4QWR - chains O and U of the 28 polymer chains in the assembly; structure by X-ray diffraction, 2.90 A resolution.

== Chain O ==
Protein: Proteasome subunit alpha type-2
Organism: Saccharomyces cerevisiae
Notes: EC 3.4.25.1; engineered mutation(s): C52F
Reference sequence: P23639 (PSA2_YEAST); numbering as in UniProt (aligned over 1-250)
Sequence (250 residues; row label = number of the first residue in the row):
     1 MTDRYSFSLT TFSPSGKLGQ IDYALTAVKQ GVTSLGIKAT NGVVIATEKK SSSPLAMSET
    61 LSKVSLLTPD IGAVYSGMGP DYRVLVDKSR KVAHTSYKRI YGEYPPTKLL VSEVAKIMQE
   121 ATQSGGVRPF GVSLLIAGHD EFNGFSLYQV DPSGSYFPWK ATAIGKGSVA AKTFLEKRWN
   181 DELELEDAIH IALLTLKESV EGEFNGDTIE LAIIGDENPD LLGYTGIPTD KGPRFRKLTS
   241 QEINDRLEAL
UniProt features mapped onto this chain:
  - cross-link: Lys108 (Glycyl lysine isopeptide (Lys-Gly) (interchain with G-Cter in ubiquitin))

== Chain U ==
Protein: Proteasome subunit alpha type-1
Organism: Saccharomyces cerevisiae
Notes: EC 3.4.25.1
Reference sequence: P21243 (PSA1_YEAST); residues -8 to 243 here correspond to UniProt positions 1-252 (UniProt number = residue number + 9)
Sequence (252 residues; each row starts with the number of its first residue; numbers below 1 keep their minus sign (Met-8 is residue -8)):
    -8 MSGAAAASAA GYDRHITIFS PEGRLYQVEY AFKATNQTNI NSLAVRGKDC TVVISQKKVP
    52 DKLLDPTTVS YIFCISRTIG MVVNGPIPDA RNAALRAKAE AAEFRYKYGY DMPCDVLAKR
   112 MANLSQIYTQ RAYMRPLGVI LTFVSVDEEL GPSIYKTDPA GYYVGYKATA TGPKQQEITT
   172 NLENHFKKSK IDHINEESWE KVVEFAITHM IDALGTEFSK NDLEVGVATK DKFFTLSAEN
   232 IEERLVAIAE QD
Unresolved in the structure: -8 to 1, 243

== Chain O / chain U interface ==
Pairs across the interface - 65 pairs, chain O then chain U:
  Asp3(O) - Tyr124(U)
  Tyr5(O) - Ile7(U)
  Tyr5(O) - Ala123(U)  hydrophobic
  Tyr5(O) - Tyr124(U)  hydrophobic
  Leu9(O) - Ile9(U)  hydrophobic
  Leu9(O) - Ala123(U)  hydrophobic
  Gln20(O) - Ile9(U)
  Gln20(O) - Phe10(U)  hydrogen bond (side chain-backbone)
  Tyr23(O) - Phe10(U)
  Tyr23(O) - Ser11(U)
  Tyr23(O) - Pro12(U)  hydrophobic
  Tyr23(O) - Gly14(U)
  Ala24(O) - Phe10(U)  hydrophobic
  Thr26(O) - Pro12(U)
  Thr26(O) - Glu13(U)
  Ala27(O) - Gly14(U)
  Ser52(O) - Tyr153(U)  hydrogen bond
  Ser53(O) - Thr170(U)
  Pro54(O) - Lys158(U)
  Pro54(O) - Glu174(U)
  Leu55(O) - Tyr157(U)
  Leu55(O) - Lys158(U)  hydrogen bond (backbone-backbone)
  Leu55(O) - Ala159(U)
  Leu55(O) - Thr170(U)
  Leu55(O) - Leu173(U)  hydrophobic
  Leu55(O) - Phe177(U)  hydrophobic
  Ala56(O) - Gly156(U)
  Ala56(O) - Tyr157(U)  hydrophobic
  Met57(O) - Arg37(U)
  Met57(O) - Val155(U)
  Met57(O) - Gly156(U)  hydrogen bond (backbone-backbone)
  Met57(O) - Tyr157(U)
  Met57(O) - Lys158(U)
  Thr60(O) - Tyr146(U)
  Thr60(O) - Val155(U)
  Thr60(O) - Gly156(U)  hydrogen bond (side chain-backbone)
  Leu61(O) - Tyr153(U)  hydrophobic
  Leu61(O) - Val155(U)  hydrophobic
  Met78(O) - Phe10(U)  hydrophobic
  Met78(O) - Leu16(U)  hydrophobic
  Pro80(O) - Gln117(U)
  Pro80(O) - Ala151(U)
  Pro80(O) - Gly152(U)
  Pro80(O) - Tyr153(U)
  Asp81(O) - Gln117(U)
  Arg83(O) - Ala113(U)  hydrogen bond (side chain-backbone)
  Arg83(O) - Asn114(U)  hydrogen bond
  Arg83(O) - Gly152(U)  hydrogen bond (side chain-backbone)
  Arg83(O) - Tyr154(U)
  Val84(O) - Asn114(U)
  Val84(O) - Gln117(U)
  Asp87(O) - Lys110(U)  salt bridge
  Asp87(O) - Asn114(U)  hydrogen bond
  Gly126(O) - Arg122(U)
  Gly126(O) - Ala123(U)  hydrogen bond (backbone-backbone)
  Val127(O) - Gln121(U)
  Val127(O) - Arg122(U)
  Arg128(O) - Thr8(U)
  Arg128(O) - Phe10(U)
  Arg128(O) - Leu16(U)
  Arg128(O) - Thr120(U)  hydrogen bond (side chain-backbone)
  Arg128(O) - Gln121(U)  hydrogen bond (backbone-backbone)
  Pro129(O) - Phe10(U)
  Phe130(O) - Gln121(U)
  Gly131(O) - Phe10(U)
Other interface residues (no listed pair), chain O (30 interface residues in all): Thr2, Ala121
Other interface residues (no listed pair), chain U (34 interface residues in all): Thr160

== Summary ==
30 residues of chain O face 34 of chain U across their interface, with 12 hydrogen bonds and 1 salt bridge.
Polar contacts include Asp87(O)-Lys110(U), Gln20(O)-Phe10(U) and Ser52(O)-Tyr153(U).
Chain O is Proteasome subunit alpha type-2 and chain U is Proteasome subunit alpha type-1, both from
Saccharomyces cerevisiae; the structure, yCP beta5-C52F mutant in complex with carfilzomib, was determined by
X-ray diffraction, deposited together with 4QUX, 4QUY, 4QV0, 4QV1, 4QV3, 4QV4 and 42 further entries.
